6J51 - chains T and a of the 28 polymer chains in the assembly; structure by electron microscopy, 4.20 A resolution (low resolution: residue-level contacts below are approximate; hydrogen-bond / salt-bridge calls are withheld).

Chain T:
Molecule: 198-nt DNA strand
Sequence (198 nucleotides; row label = number of the first residue in the row; numbers below 1 keep their minus sign (DA-72 is residue -72)):
   -72 ATCAGAATCCCGGTGCCGAGGCCGCTCAATTGGTCGTAGACAGCTCTAGC
   -22 ACCGCTTAAACGCACGTACGCGCTGTCCCCCGCGTTTTAACCGCCAAGGG
    28 GATTACACCCAAGACACCAGGCACGAGACAGAAAAAAACAACGAAAACGG
    78 CCACCACCCAAACACACCAAACACAAGAGCTAATTGACTGACGTAAGC
Disordered / not traced: 55-125

Chain a:
Molecule: Histone H3.3
From: Homo sapiens
UniProt: P84243 (H33_HUMAN); residues 0-135 here correspond to UniProt positions 1-136 (UniProt number = residue number + 1)
Chain sequence (139 residues; row label = number of the first residue in the row; numbers below 1 keep their minus sign (Gly-3 is residue -3)):
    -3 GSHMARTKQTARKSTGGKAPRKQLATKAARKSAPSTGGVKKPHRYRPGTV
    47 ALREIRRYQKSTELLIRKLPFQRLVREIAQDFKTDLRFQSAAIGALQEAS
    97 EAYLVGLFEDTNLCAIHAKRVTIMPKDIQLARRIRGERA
Disordered / not traced: -3 to 37, 135
Construct notes: expression tag (-3 to -1)
Swiss-Prot annotation at these positions:
  - site: Ser31 (Interaction with ZMYND11)
  - modified residue: Arg2 (Asymmetric dimethylarginine), Thr3 (Phosphothreonine), Lys4 (Allysine), Gln5 (5-glutamyl dopamine), Thr6 (Phosphothreonine), Arg8 (Citrulline), Lys9 (N6,N6,N6-trimethyllysine), Ser10 (ADP-ribosylserine), Thr11 (Phosphothreonine), Lys14 (N6-(2-hydroxyisobutyryl)lysine), Arg17 (Asymmetric dimethylarginine), Lys18 (N6-(2-hydroxyisobutyryl)lysine), Lys23 (N6-(2-hydroxyisobutyryl)lysine), Arg26 (Citrulline), Lys27 (N6,N6,N6-trimethyllysine), Ser28 (ADP-ribosylserine), Ser31 (Phosphoserine), Lys36 (N6,N6,N6-trimethyllysine), Lys37 (N6-methyllysine), Tyr41 (Phosphotyrosine) and 9 more in UniProt
  - lipidation: Lys18 (N6-decanoyllysine)

How chain T and chain a interact:
Pairs across the interface (16; chain T residue first):
  DG-24(T) with Arg83(a); Phe84(a); Gln85(a)
  DC-23(T) with Arg72(a); Leu82(a); Arg83(a); Phe84(a)
  DA-14(T) with Arg63(a)
  DA-13(T) with Arg63(a)
  DG-7(T) with Arg40(a)
  DA-5(T) with Arg42(a)
  DC-4(T) with Thr118(a)
  DG-3(T) with Arg116(a); Val117(a); Thr118(a)
  DC-2(T) with Arg116(a)
Other interface residues (no listed pair), chain T (10 interface residues in all): DC-8
Other interface residues (no listed pair), chain a (12 interface residues in all): Met120

In short:
Chain T and chain a form an interface of 10 and 12 residues respectively.
Chain T is a 198-nt DNA strand and chain a is Histone H3.3 (Homo sapiens); the structure, RNA polymerase II
elongation complex bound with Spt4/5 and foreign DNA, stalled at SHL(-1) of the ..., was determined by
electron microscopy (same publication as 6IR9, 6J4W, 6J4X, 6J4Y, 6J4Z and 6J50).
